Entry 4TRM (X-ray diffraction, 1.80 A resolution); this record covers chains A and B.

Chain A (and B):
Protein: Enoyl-[acyl-carrier-protein] reductase [NADH]
From: Mycobacterium tuberculosis
Notes: EC 1.3.1.9; chain B of this document is another copy of the same molecule, construct and numbering; everything in this record applies to it too
Reference sequence: P9WGR0 (INHA_MYCTO); residues 1-269 here = UniProt positions 1-269
Amino-acid sequence (269 residues; row label = number of the first residue in the row):
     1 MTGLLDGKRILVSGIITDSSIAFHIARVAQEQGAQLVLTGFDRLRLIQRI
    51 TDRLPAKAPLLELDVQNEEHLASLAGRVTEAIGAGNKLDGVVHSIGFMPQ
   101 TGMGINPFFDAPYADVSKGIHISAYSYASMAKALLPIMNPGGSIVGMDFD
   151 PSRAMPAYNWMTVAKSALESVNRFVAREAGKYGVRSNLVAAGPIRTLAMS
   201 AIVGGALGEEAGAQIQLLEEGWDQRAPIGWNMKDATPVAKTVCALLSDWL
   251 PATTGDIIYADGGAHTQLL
Disordered / not traced: 1-2, 196-206 (chain B: 1-2, 196-203)
UniProt features mapped onto this chain:
  - binding site (NAD(+)): Ser-20, Ile-21, Asp-64, Val-65, Ile-95, Gly-96, Lys-165, Ile-194
  - binding site (substrate): Tyr-158
  - site: Phe-149 (May act as an intermediate that passes the hydride ion from NADH to the substrate), Tyr-158 (Transition state stabilizer)
  - modified residue: Thr-266 (Phosphothreonine)
From the paper describing this entry:
  - catalytic residues: Tyr-158, Lys-165 (citing earlier work)
  - conformationally variable residues (order/disorder transition): Arg-195 to Leu-207

How chain A and chain B interact:
Residue-residue contacts - 62 pairs, chain A then chain B:
  Phe-108(A) with Phe-174(B), hydrophobic
  Phe-109(A) with Ala-128(B); Ala-131(B), hydrophobic; Lys-132(B), hydrogen bond (backbone-side chain); Leu-135(B), hydrophobic; Glu-178(B)
  Asp-110(A) with Lys-132(B), salt bridge
  Ala-111(A) with Tyr-125(B), hydrogen bond (backbone-side chain)
  Pro-112(A) with Tyr-125(B)
  Tyr-113(A) with Ser-117(B), hydrogen bond (side chain-backbone); Ile-120(B); His-121(B), hydrogen bond (side chain-backbone); Tyr-125(B), hydrogen bond (backbone-side chain)
  Ser-117(A) with Tyr-113(B), hydrogen bond (backbone-side chain); Ser-117(B), hydrogen bond
  Ile-120(A) with Tyr-113(B)
  His-121(A) with Tyr-113(B), hydrogen bond (backbone-side chain)
  Tyr-125(A) with Ala-111(B), hydrogen bond (side chain-backbone); Pro-112(B); Tyr-113(B), hydrogen bond (side chain-backbone); Trp-160(B), hydrophobic
  Ala-128(A) with Phe-109(B)
  Ala-131(A) with Phe-109(B), hydrophobic
  Lys-132(A) with Phe-109(B), hydrogen bond (side chain-backbone); Asp-110(B), salt bridge
  Leu-135(A) with Phe-109(B), hydrophobic
  Pro-151(A) with Arg-173(B), hydrogen bond (backbone-side chain)
  Ser-152(A) with Arg-173(B), hydrogen bond (backbone-side chain)
  Ala-154(A) with Arg-173(B); Phe-174(B), hydrophobic; Arg-177(B)
  Met-155(A) with Phe-174(B)
  Pro-156(A) with Arg-177(B)
  Asn-159(A) with Phe-174(B)
  Trp-160(A) with Tyr-125(B), hydrophobic; Ala-128(B), hydrophobic; Val-171(B), hydrophobic
  Thr-162(A) with Ser-170(B); Phe-174(B)
  Val-163(A) with Ala-167(B); Ser-170(B); Val-171(B), hydrophobic
  Ser-166(A) with Ser-166(B); Ser-170(B), hydrogen bond; Arg-173(B)
  Ala-167(A) with Val-163(B)
  Ser-170(A) with Thr-162(B); Val-163(B); Ser-166(B), hydrogen bond
  Val-171(A) with Trp-160(B), hydrophobic; Val-163(B), hydrophobic
  Arg-173(A) with Pro-151(B), hydrogen bond (side chain-backbone); Ser-152(B), hydrogen bond (side chain-backbone); Ala-154(B); Ser-166(B)
  Phe-174(A) with Phe-108(B), hydrophobic; Ala-154(B), hydrophobic; Met-155(B); Asn-159(B); Thr-162(B)
  Arg-177(A) with Pro-156(B)
  Glu-178(A) with Phe-109(B)
Also at the interface, not in a pair above, chain A (34 interface residues in all): Val-116, Arg-153, Val-175
Also at the interface, not in a pair above, chain B (34 interface residues in all): Val-116, Arg-153, Val-175

In short:
Chain A and chain B each contribute 34 residues to their interface, with 17 hydrogen bonds and 2 salt bridges.
Among the polar pairs are Asp-110(A)/Lys-132(B), Phe-109(A)/Lys-132(B) and Ala-111(A)/Tyr-125(B). From
UniProt: 8 NAD+-binding residues and substrate-binding residue Tyr-158(A) on chain A. The paper reports
catalytic residues Tyr-158(A) and Lys-165(A); conformational variability at Arg-195(A).
Chain A and chain B are both Enoyl-[acyl-carrier-protein] reductase [NADH] (Mycobacterium tuberculosis); the
structure, Structure of the apo form of InhA from Mycobacterium tuberculosis, was determined by X-ray
diffraction together with 4TRN and 4TRO from the same study.
